PDB entry 6SEU | X-ray diffraction, 1.95 A resolution | chain A

[Chain A]
Molecule: Lysozyme C
Source organism: Gallus gallus
Notes: EC 3.2.1.17
Reference sequence: P00698 (LYSC_CHICK); residues 1-129 here correspond to UniProt positions 19-147 (UniProt number = residue number + 18)
Sequence (129 residues; each row starts with the number of its first residue):
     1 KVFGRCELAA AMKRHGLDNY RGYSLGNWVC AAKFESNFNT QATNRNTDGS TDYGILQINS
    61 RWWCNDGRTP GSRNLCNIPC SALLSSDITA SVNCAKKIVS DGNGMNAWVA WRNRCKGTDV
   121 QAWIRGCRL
Cystine bridges: Cys6-Cys127, Cys30-Cys115, Cys64-Cys80, Cys76-Cys94
Metal / ion sites: gold ion site 1 near His15 (its only coordinating residue here)

[Summary]
Chain A is Lysozyme C (Gallus gallus); the structure, X-ray structure of the gold/lysozyme adduct formed upon
21h exposure of protein crystals to compound 2, was determined by X-ray diffraction together with 6SET, 6SEW,
6SEX and 6SEZ from the same study.
